Entry 3GSN (X-ray diffraction, 2.80 A resolution); this record covers chains H and B of the 5 polymer chains in the assembly.

[Chain H]
Protein: HLA class I histocompatibility antigen, A-2 alpha chain
Source organism: Homo sapiens
Reference sequence: P01892 (1A02_HUMAN); residues 1-274 here correspond to UniProt positions 25-298 (UniProt number = residue number + 24)
Amino-acid sequence (274 residues; each row starts with the number of its first residue):
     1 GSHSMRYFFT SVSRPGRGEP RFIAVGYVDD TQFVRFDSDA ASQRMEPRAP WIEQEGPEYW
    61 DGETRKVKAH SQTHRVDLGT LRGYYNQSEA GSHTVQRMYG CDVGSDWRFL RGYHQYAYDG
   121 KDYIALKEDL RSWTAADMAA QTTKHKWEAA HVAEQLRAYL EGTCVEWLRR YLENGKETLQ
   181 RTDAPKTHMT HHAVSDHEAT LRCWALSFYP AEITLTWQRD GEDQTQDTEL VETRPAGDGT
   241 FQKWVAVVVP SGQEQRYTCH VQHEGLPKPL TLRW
Construct notes: engineered mutation V245 (Ala269 in P01892)
Cystine bridges: C101-C164, C203-C259

[Chain B]
Protein: RA14 TCR beta chain (TRBV6-5, TRBD1, TRBJ1-2)
Source organism: Homo sapiens
Amino-acid sequence (243 residues; row label = number of the first residue in the row):
     2 MGVTQTPKFQ VLKTGQSMTL QCAQDMNHEY MSWYRQDPGM GLRLIHYSVG AGITDQGEVP
    62 NGYNVSRSTT EDFPLRLLSA APSQTSVYFC ASSPVTGGIY GYTFGSGTRL TVVEDLNKVF
   122 PPEVAVFEPS EAEISHTQKA TLVCLATGFF PDHVELSWWV NGKEVHSGVS TDPQPLKEQP
   182 ALNDSRYCLS SRLRVSATFW QNPRNHFRCQ VQFYGLSEND EWTQDRAKPV TQIVSAEAWG
   242 RAD
Cystine bridges: C23-C91, C145-C210

[How chain H and chain B interact]
Contacting residue pairs - 11 pairs, chain H then chain B:
  Q72(H) with Y48(B), hydrogen bond; D56(B), hydrogen bond
  R75(H) with I54(B)
  V76(H) with V50(B); I54(B), hydrophobic
  K146(H) with E30(B), salt bridge; V96(B)
  A149(H) with Y101(B), hydrogen bond (backbone-side chain)
  A150(H) with I100(B); Y101(B)
  Q155(H) with I100(B)
Also at the interface, not in a pair above, chain H (8 interface residues in all): T73
Also at the interface, not in a pair above, chain B (9 interface residues in all): T97

[Overview]
Chain H and chain B form an interface of 8 and 9 residues respectively; the contacts include 3 hydrogen bonds
and 1 salt bridge. Among the polar pairs are K146(H)-E30(B), Q72(H)-Y48(B) and Q72(H)-D56(B).
Chain H is HLA class I histocompatibility antigen, A-2 alpha chain and chain B is RA14 TCR beta chain
(TRBV6-5, TRBD1, TRBJ1-2), both from Homo sapiens; the structure, Crystal structure of the public RA14 TCR in
complex with the HCMV dominant NLV/HLA-A2 epitope, was determined by X-ray diffraction (same publication as
3GSO, 3GSQ, 3GSR, 3GSU, 3GSV, 3GSW and 3GSX).
